2WDR - chains A and B of the 4 polymer chains in the assembly; structure by X-ray diffraction, 3.20 A resolution.

# Chain A
Molecule: Succinate dehydrogenase flavoprotein subunit
Organism: Escherichia coli
Notes: EC 1.3.5.1, 1.3.99.1
UniProtKB: P0AC41 (DHSA_ECOLI); numbering as in UniProt (aligned over 1-588)
Amino-acid sequence (588 residues; numbered 1 to 588; the number before each row is that of its first residue):
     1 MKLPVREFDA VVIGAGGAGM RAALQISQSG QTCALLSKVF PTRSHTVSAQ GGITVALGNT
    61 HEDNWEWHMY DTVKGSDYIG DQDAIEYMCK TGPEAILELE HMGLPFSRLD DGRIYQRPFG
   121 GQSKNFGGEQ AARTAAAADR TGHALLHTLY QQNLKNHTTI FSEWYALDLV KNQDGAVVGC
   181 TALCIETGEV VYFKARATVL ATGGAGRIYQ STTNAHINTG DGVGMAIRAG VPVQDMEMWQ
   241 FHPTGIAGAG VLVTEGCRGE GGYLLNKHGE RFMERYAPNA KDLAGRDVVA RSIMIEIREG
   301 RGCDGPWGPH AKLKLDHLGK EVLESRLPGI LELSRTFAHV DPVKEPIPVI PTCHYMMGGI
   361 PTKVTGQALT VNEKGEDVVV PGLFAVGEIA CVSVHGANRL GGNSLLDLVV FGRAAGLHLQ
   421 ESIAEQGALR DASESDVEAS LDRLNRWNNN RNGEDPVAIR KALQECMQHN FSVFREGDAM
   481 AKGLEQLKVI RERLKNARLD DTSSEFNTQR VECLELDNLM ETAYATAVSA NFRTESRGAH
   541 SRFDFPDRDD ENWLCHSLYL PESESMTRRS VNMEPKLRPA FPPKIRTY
Glycans and other covalent adducts: flavin-adenine dinucleotide (FAD) linked to His45
Metal / ion sites: Na+: Gly358, Glu388
Ligand contacts:
  - FAD (flavin-adenine dinucleotide): Ile13, Gly14, Ala15, Gly16, Gly17, Ala18, Gly19, Leu36, Ser37, Lys38, Val39, Ser44, Thr46, Ser48, Ala49, Gln50, Gly51, Gly52, Trp164, Tyr165, Ala166, Ala201, Thr202, Gly203, Thr213, Asn214, Asn218, Asp221, Leu252, His354, Tyr355, Val386, Gly387, Glu388, Arg399, Gly402, Asn403, Ser404, Leu405, Leu408
  - malate like intermediate (TEO): Gln50, Gly51, Phe119, His242, Leu252, Thr254, Glu255, Gly256, Arg286, His354, Arg399, Leu400, Gly401, Gly402, Asn403
Curated features (UniProtKB/Swiss-Prot):
  - active site: Arg286 (Proton acceptor)
  - binding site (FAD): Gly14 to Gly19, Asp221, Glu388, Ser404, Leu405
  - binding site (substrate): His242, Thr254, His354, Arg399
  - modified residue: His45 (Tele-8alpha-FAD histidine), Lys267 (N6-acetyllysine)

# Chain B
Molecule: Succinate dehydrogenase iron-sulfur subunit
Organism: Escherichia coli
Notes: EC 1.3.5.1, 1.3.99.1
UniProtKB: P07014 (DHSB_ECOLI); numbering as in UniProt (aligned over 1-238)
Amino-acid sequence (238 residues; numbered 1 to 238; the number before each row is that of its first residue):
     1 MRLEFSIYRY NPDVDDAPRM QDYTLEADEG RDMMLLDALI QLKEKDPSLS FRRSCREGVC
    61 GSDGLNMNGK NGLACITPIS ALNQPGKKIV IRPLPGLPVI RDLVVDMGQF YAQYEKIKPY
   121 LLNNGQNPPA REHLQMPEQR EKLDGLYECI LCACCSTSCP SFWWNPDKFI GPAGLLAAYR
   181 FLIDSRDTET DSRLDGLSDA FSVFRCHSIM NCVSVCPKGL NPTRAIGHIK SMLLQRNA
Metal / ion sites: 2Fe-2S cluster Fe: Cys55, Cys60, Asp63, Cys75; 4Fe-4S cluster Fe: Cys149, Cys152, Cys155, Cys216; 3Fe-4S cluster Fe: Cys159, Cys206, Cys212
Ligand contacts:
  - 3Fe-4S cluster (F3S): Cys159, Ser161, Phe169, Pro172, Cys206, His207, Ser208, Ile209, Met210, Asn211, Cys212, Thr223, Ile226
  - 2Fe-2S cluster (FES): Leu36, Arg53, Ser54, Cys55, Arg56, Glu57, Gly58, Val59, Cys60, Gly61, Ser62, Asp63, Leu73, Cys75
  - pentachlorophenol (PCI): Pro160, Trp163, Trp164, His207, Ile209
  - 4Fe-4S cluster (SF4): Phe110, Cys149, Ile150, Leu151, Cys152, Ala153, Cys154, Cys155, Ala173, Leu176, Cys216, Pro217, Lys218, Leu220, Pro222
Curated features (UniProtKB/Swiss-Prot):
  - binding site ([2Fe-2S] cluster): Cys55, Cys60, Cys75
  - binding site ([4Fe-4S] cluster): Cys149, Cys152, Cys155, Cys216
  - binding site ([3Fe-4S] cluster): Cys159, Cys206, Cys212
  - binding site (a ubiquinone): Trp164
What the authors report for this chain:
  - mutagenesis - K230L: decreased catalytic activity on Q1

# Chain A / chain B interface
Residue-residue contacts - 104 pairs, chain A then chain B:
  Phe40(A) with Tyr111(B), hydrophobic
  Arg43(A) with Ser54(B); Cys60(B), hydrogen bond (side chain-backbone); Gly61(B), hydrogen bond (side chain-backbone); Ser62(B); Met107(B); Tyr111(B), hydrogen bond; Ile150(B), hydrogen bond (side chain-backbone); Leu151(B), hydrogen bond (side chain-backbone)
  Val47(A) with Val59(B)
  Ser48(A) with Cys55(B); Glu57(B), hydrogen bond
  Leu57(A) with Arg131(B), hydrogen bond (backbone-side chain)
  Asn59(A) with Glu132(B), hydrogen bond
  Leu97(A) with Glu132(B)
  Glu100(A) with Glu132(B); His133(B), hydrogen bond (side chain-backbone); Arg186(B), salt bridge
  His101(A) with Leu121(B); Arg131(B), hydrogen bond (side chain-backbone)
  Met102(A) with Leu121(B)
  Gly103(A) with Leu121(B); Arg180(B), hydrogen bond (backbone-side chain); Arg186(B), hydrogen bond (backbone-side chain)
  Leu104(A) with Arg186(B), hydrogen bond (backbone-side chain)
  Pro105(A) with Arg140(B), hydrogen bond (backbone-side chain); Leu143(B), hydrophobic; Tyr147(B), hydrophobic; Arg186(B)
  Phe106(A) with Arg140(B), hydrogen bond (backbone-side chain)
  Arg108(A) with His133(B), hydrogen bond (side chain-backbone); Gln135(B); Arg140(B); Arg186(B)
  Leu109(A) with Pro137(B)
  Asp110(A) with Met136(B); Pro137(B)
  Asp111(A) with Met136(B)
  Gly112(A) with His133(B); Leu134(B); Gln135(B), hydrogen bond (backbone-backbone)
  Arg113(A) with Glu132(B); Leu134(B)
  Ile114(A) with Glu132(B), hydrogen bond (backbone-side chain)
  Ala138(A) with Tyr147(B)
  Arg140(A) with Tyr147(B); Glu148(B), salt bridge
  His143(A) with Tyr147(B), hydrogen bond (side chain-backbone); Glu148(B); Cys149(B)
  His147(A) with Cys149(B)
  Gln151(A) with Tyr114(B), hydrogen bond; Pro119(B), hydrogen bond (side chain-backbone); Tyr120(B); Phe181(B)
  Leu154(A) with Glu115(B)
  Lys155(A) with Tyr120(B)
  Glu163(A) with Arg52(B), salt bridge
  Glu186(A) with Ile100(B)
  Arg207(A) with Arg56(B)
  Thr212(A) with Arg56(B), hydrogen bond (backbone-side chain)
  Thr213(A) with Arg56(B), hydrogen bond (backbone-side chain)
  Asn214(A) with Arg56(B), hydrogen bond (backbone-side chain)
  Ala215(A) with Ser54(B); Cys55(B), hydrophobic
  His216(A) with Ile40(B); Arg53(B); Ser54(B), hydrogen bond (backbone-backbone); Arg56(B)
  Ile217(A) with Ser54(B)
  Ala249(A) with Arg56(B)
  Gly250(A) with Arg56(B)
  Val251(A) with Arg56(B); Glu57(B)
  Glu332(A) with Lys218(B), salt bridge
  Leu333(A) with Glu57(B)
  Thr336(A) with Met34(B)
  Phe337(A) with Met34(B), hydrophobic; Arg56(B); Glu57(B); Cys75(B)
  Val457(A) with Glu44(B)
  Lys461(A) with Glu44(B), salt bridge
  Asp500(A) with Pro47(B)
  Asp501(A) with Ser48(B); Arg101(B), salt bridge
  Ser503(A) with Asn11(B); Arg101(B), hydrogen bond
  Ser504(A) with Asp13(B), hydrogen bond
  Glu505(A) with Pro12(B); Ile100(B); Arg101(B), hydrogen bond (backbone-side chain)
  Phe506(A) with Ser50(B), hydrogen bond (backbone-side chain); Arg52(B); Ile100(B), hydrophobic; Arg101(B); Val104(B), hydrophobic
  Thr508(A) with Lys43(B), hydrogen bond; Ser50(B); Phe51(B)
  Gln509(A) with Lys43(B), hydrogen bond; Pro47(B)
  Glu512(A) with Lys43(B); Arg53(B), salt bridge
Also at the interface, not in a pair above, chain A (61 interface residues in all): Thr42, Ser107, Ala137, Tyr150, Gln152, Asn507
Also at the interface, not in a pair above, chain B (56 interface residues in all): Leu49, Ile76, Pro129, Cys152, Asp184, Pro217

# Summary
61 residues of chain A and 56 residues of chain B are in contact; the contacts include 31 hydrogen bonds and 7
salt bridges. Among the polar pairs are Glu100(A)-Arg186(B), Arg140(A)-Glu148(B) and Glu163(A)-Arg52(B). Bound
to chain A: malate like intermediate. From the paper: K230L of chain B reduces catalytic activity on Q1.
Here chain A is Succinate dehydrogenase flavoprotein subunit and chain B is Succinate dehydrogenase
iron-sulfur subunit, both from Escherichia coli. Entry 2WDR (E. coli succinate:quinone oxidoreductase (SQR)
with pentachlorophenol bound) was determined by X-ray diffraction (same publication as 2WDQ and 2WDV).
